PDB entry 3IPE | X-ray diffraction, 1.40 A resolution | chains A and B

Chain A (and B):
Molecule: Transthyretin
Source organism: Homo sapiens
Notes: chain B of this document is another copy of the same molecule, construct and numbering; everything in this record applies to it too
Reference sequence: P02766 (TTHY_HUMAN); residues 1-127 here correspond to UniProt positions 21-147 (UniProt number = residue number + 20)
Amino-acid sequence (127 residues; numbered 1 to 127; the number before each row is that of its first residue):
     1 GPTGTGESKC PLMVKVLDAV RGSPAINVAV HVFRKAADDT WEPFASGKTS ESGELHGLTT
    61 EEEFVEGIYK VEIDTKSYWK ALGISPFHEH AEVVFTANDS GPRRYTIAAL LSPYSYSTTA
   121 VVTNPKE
Unresolved in the structure: 1-9, 125-127
Curated features (UniProtKB/Swiss-Prot):
  - binding site (L-thyroxine): Lys15, Glu54, Ser117
  - modified residue: Cys10 (Sulfocysteine), Glu42 (4-carboxyglutamate), Ser52 (Phosphoserine)
  - glycosylation: Asn98 (N-linked (GlcNAc...) asparagine)
Residues lining bound ligands: JZE (2,2'-{heptane-1,7-diylbis[oxy(3,5-dichlorobenzene-4,1-diyl)imino]}dibenzoic acid): Lys15, Leu17, Thr106, Ala108, Ala109, Leu110, Ser117, Thr118, Thr119, Val121
What the authors report for this chain:
  - binding site for JZE: Lys15

Chain A / chain B interface:
Pairs across the interface (40; chain A residue first):
  Phe87(A) - Phe95(B)
  Phe87(A) - Thr96(B)
  Phe87(A) - Tyr105(B)  hydrophobic
  Phe87(A) - Ile107(B)  hydrophobic
  Phe87(A) - Ala120(B)  hydrophobic
  Phe87(A) - Val122(B)  hydrophobic
  His88(A) - Val93(B)
  His88(A) - Val94(B)
  Glu89(A) - Val94(B)  hydrogen bond (backbone-backbone)
  Glu89(A) - Thr96(B)  hydrogen bond
  His90(A) - Val94(B)
  Glu92(A) - Glu92(B)
  Glu92(A) - Val94(B)
  Glu92(A) - Tyr116(B)  hydrogen bond (backbone-side chain)
  Val93(A) - His88(B)
  Val94(A) - His88(B)
  Val94(A) - Glu89(B)  hydrogen bond (backbone-backbone)
  Val94(A) - Glu92(B)
  Phe95(A) - Phe87(B)  hydrophobic
  Thr96(A) - Lys76(B)
  Thr96(A) - Glu89(B)  hydrogen bond
  Tyr105(A) - Phe87(B)  hydrophobic
  Ile107(A) - Phe87(B)  hydrophobic
  Tyr114(A) - Thr119(B)  hydrogen bond (backbone-side chain)
  Tyr114(A) - Ala120(B)  hydrogen bond (backbone-backbone)
  Ser115(A) - Thr118(B)  hydrogen bond (side chain-backbone)
  Ser115(A) - Thr119(B)  hydrogen bond
  Tyr116(A) - Glu92(B)  hydrogen bond (side chain-backbone)
  Tyr116(A) - Ser117(B)
  Tyr116(A) - Thr118(B)  hydrogen bond (backbone-backbone)
  Ser117(A) - Tyr116(B)
  Ser117(A) - Ser117(B)
  Thr118(A) - His88(B)
  Thr118(A) - Ser115(B)  hydrogen bond (backbone-side chain)
  Thr118(A) - Tyr116(B)  hydrogen bond (backbone-backbone)
  Thr119(A) - Tyr114(B)  hydrogen bond (side chain-backbone)
  Thr119(A) - Ser115(B)
  Ala120(A) - Phe87(B)  hydrophobic
  Ala120(A) - Tyr114(B)  hydrogen bond (backbone-backbone)
  Val122(A) - Tyr114(B)  hydrophobic
Other interface residues (no listed pair), chain A (21 interface residues in all): Ile68, Lys76
Other interface residues (no listed pair), chain B (22 interface residues in all): Ile68, Lys70, His90

In short:
21 residues of chain A and 22 residues of chain B are in contact; the contacts include 15 hydrogen bonds.
Among the polar pairs are Glu89(A)-Thr96(B), Glu92(A)-Tyr116(B) and Tyr114(A)-Thr119(B). Bound to chain A:
compound JZE. Curated annotation (UniProt) lists 3 L-thyroxine-binding residues on chain A. From the paper: a
binding site for JZE at Lys15(A).
Chain A and chain B are both Transthyretin (Homo sapiens); the structure, Human Transthyretin (TTR) complexed
with a palindromic bivalent amyloid inhibitor (7 carbon linker), was determined by X-ray diffraction,
deposited together with 3IPB and 3M1O.
